PDB entry 8FEE | electron microscopy, 2.90 A resolution | chains A and E of the 10 polymer chains in the assembly

[Chain A]
Protein: Virulence factor Mce family protein
From: Mycolicibacterium smegmatis MC2 155
UniProt: A0QNR2 (A0QNR2_MYCS2); numbering as in UniProt (aligned over 1-409)
Chain sequence (409 residues; each row starts with the number of its first residue):
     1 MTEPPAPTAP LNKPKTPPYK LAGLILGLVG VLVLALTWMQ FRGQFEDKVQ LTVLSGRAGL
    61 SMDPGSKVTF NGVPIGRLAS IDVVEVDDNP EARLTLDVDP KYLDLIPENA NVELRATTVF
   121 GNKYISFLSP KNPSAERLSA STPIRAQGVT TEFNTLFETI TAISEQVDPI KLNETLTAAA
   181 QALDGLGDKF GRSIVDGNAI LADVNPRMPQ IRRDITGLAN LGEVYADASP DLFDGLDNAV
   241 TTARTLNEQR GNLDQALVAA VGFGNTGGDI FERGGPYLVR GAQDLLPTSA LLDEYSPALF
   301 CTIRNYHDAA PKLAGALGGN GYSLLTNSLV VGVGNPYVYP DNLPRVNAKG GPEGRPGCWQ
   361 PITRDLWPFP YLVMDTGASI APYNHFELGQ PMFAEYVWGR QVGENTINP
Disordered / not traced: 1-17
Disulfides: Cys301-Cys358

[Chain E]
Protein: Virulence factor Mce family protein
From: Mycolicibacterium smegmatis MC2 155
UniProt: A0QNR6 (A0QNR6_MYCS2); numbering as in UniProt (aligned over 1-390)
Chain sequence (390 residues; numbered 1 to 390; the number before each row is that of its first residue):
     1 MRLLKGFPKM RNWTRVGRRT AVLAAVALVL TSCGQWRGIA NVPLPGGPGT ESGSMTLYVQ
    61 MPETLALNAN SRVRVRDVFV GRVRKIELIN WVPTLTVDVE PGIKLPKNTL AKIGQTSLLG
   121 SQHVELNPPE DPSSELLRDG DTIPLAQSSA YPTIERTLAG ISGILTGGGI PNIEVIQTEV
   181 FNILNGRADQ IREFLNQLDT FTDELNQQRE EITRAIDSTN RLLNIVSQRN DTLDRVLTEF
   241 PPLIQHFAET RDLFADAVTA LGRLSAAADE TLSGSNANLH TNLQNLQRPL KQLGRAAPYL
   301 VGALKLILTV PFNIDNIPKA IRGDYINVSL KLDLTLSSVD NAFLSGTGVS GMLRALEQAW
   361 GRDPATMIPD VRFTPNPHDA PGGPLVERGE
Disordered / not traced: 1-32
Reported in the primary citation:
  - post-translational modification sites: Cys33 (proposed by the authors, not directly observed)

[Chain A / chain E interface]
Pairs across the interface (256; chain A residue first):
  Gly56(A) with Arg76(E)
  Arg57(A) with Arg76(E); Asp77(E), salt bridge
  Ala58(A) with Arg76(E), hydrogen bond (backbone-backbone); Asp77(E); Val78(E), hydrophobic
  Gly59(A) with Asp77(E)
  Leu60(A) with Arg74(E); Asp77(E); Gln115(E); Thr116(E); His123(E)
  Ser61(A) with Thr116(E); Ser117(E)
  Asp63(A) with Arg72(E), salt bridge
  Ile81(A) with Val78(E), hydrophobic
  Val83(A) with Val75(E); Val78(E), hydrophobic; Val80(E), hydrophobic
  Asn89(A) with Arg76(E)
  Pro90(A) with Arg76(E), hydrogen bond (backbone-side chain)
  Ala92(A) with Val78(E), hydrophobic
  Phe120(A) with Leu119(E), hydrophobic
  Glu152(A) with Asp77(E)
  Asn154(A) with Gly114(E); Gln115(E), hydrogen bond (side chain-backbone); Glu125(E); Tyr151(E)
  Phe157(A) with Leu118(E), hydrophobic; Pro152(E); Ile154(E), hydrophobic; Thr157(E), hydrogen bond (backbone-side chain)
  Glu158(A) with Lys112(E), salt bridge; Tyr151(E); Pro152(E)
  Ile160(A) with Thr157(E); Ile161(E), hydrophobic
  Thr161(A) with Pro152(E); Thr157(E), hydrogen bond
  Ser164(A) with Ile164(E)
  Val167(A) with Ile164(E), hydrophobic
  Pro169(A) with Gly163(E); Gly167(E); Gly168(E)
  Leu172(A) with Gly168(E)
  Asn173(A) with Gly167(E); Gly168(E); Gly169(E)
  Leu176(A) with Gly168(E); Gly169(E); Asn172(E); Ile173(E), hydrophobic; Ile176(E)
  Thr177(A) with Asn172(E)
  Ala179(A) with Ile176(E), hydrophobic
  Ala180(A) with Asn172(E); Ile176(E), hydrophobic
  Leu183(A) with Glu179(E)
  Asp184(A) with Val175(E); Glu179(E)
  Gly187(A) with Glu179(E), hydrogen bond (backbone-side chain); Asn182(E); Ile183(E), hydrogen bond (backbone-backbone)
  Asp188(A) with Asn182(E); Arg187(E), salt bridge
  Phe190(A) with Ile183(E), hydrophobic
  Gly191(A) with Arg187(E)
  Ile194(A) with Ile191(E), hydrophobic; Phe194(E)
  Val195(A) with Arg187(E); Gln190(E)
  Gly197(A) with Phe194(E)
  Asn198(A) with Gln190(E); Glu193(E), hydrogen bond; Phe194(E), hydrogen bond (side chain-backbone); Gln197(E)
  Leu201(A) with Phe194(E), hydrophobic; Gln197(E); Leu198(E); Phe201(E), hydrophobic
  Ala202(A) with Gln197(E)
  Asn205(A) with Gln197(E), hydrogen bond (side chain-backbone); Thr200(E); Phe201(E)
  Met208(A) with Glu204(E); Leu205(E), hydrophobic; Gln208(E)
  Ile211(A) with Gln208(E)
  Arg212(A) with Glu204(E), salt bridge; Gln207(E); Gln208(E)
  Ile215(A) with Gln208(E); Glu211(E); Ile212(E), hydrophobic
  Thr216(A) with Glu211(E), hydrogen bond; Arg214(E)
  Ala219(A) with Arg214(E); Ala215(E), hydrophobic; Ser218(E), hydrogen bond (backbone-side chain)
  Asn220(A) with Arg214(E), hydrogen bond
  Gly222(A) with Ser218(E); Leu222(E)
  Glu223(A) with Arg214(E), salt bridge; Ser218(E), hydrogen bond (backbone-side chain); Arg221(E)
  Tyr225(A) with Leu222(E), hydrophobic
  Ala226(A) with Arg221(E); Leu222(E); Ile225(E)
  Asp227(A) with Arg221(E), salt bridge
  Ser229(A) with Ile225(E)
  Pro230(A) with Arg229(E)
  Phe233(A) with Val226(E), hydrophobic; Arg229(E); Thr232(E)
  Asp234(A) with Arg229(E), salt bridge
  Leu236(A) with Thr232(E); Val236(E), hydrophobic
  Asp237(A) with Thr232(E), hydrogen bond; Arg235(E), salt bridge
  Ala239(A) with Phe240(E)
  Val240(A) with Arg235(E); Val236(E), hydrophobic; Glu239(E); Phe240(E), hydrophobic
  Thr241(A) with Arg235(E)
  Ala243(A) with Leu243(E), hydrophobic
  Arg244(A) with Glu239(E), salt bridge
  Asn247(A) with Glu239(E), hydrogen bond (side chain-backbone); Leu243(E)
  Arg250(A) with His246(E)
  Leu253(A) with Phe247(E), hydrophobic
  Asp254(A) with His246(E), salt bridge
  Leu257(A) with Ala257(E)
  Val258(A) with Leu253(E), hydrophobic
  Val261(A) with Asp256(E); Ala257(E), hydrophobic; Ala260(E)
  Phe263(A) with Leu264(E), hydrophobic
  Gly264(A) with Ala260(E); Leu264(E)
  Asn265(A) with Ala260(E)
  Gly267(A) with Leu264(E)
  Gly268(A) with Leu264(E)
  Phe271(A) with Ala267(E), hydrophobic; Ala268(E), hydrophobic
  Glu272(A) with Arg263(E), salt bridge
  Gly275(A) with Thr271(E)
  Leu278(A) with Ser275(E)
  Val279(A) with Thr271(E); Gly274(E); Ser275(E)
  Ala282(A) with Asn278(E); Asn282(E), hydrogen bond (backbone-side chain)
  Gln283(A) with Asn278(E), hydrogen bond
  Leu285(A) with Asn282(E)
  Leu286(A) with Asn278(E); Thr281(E); Asn282(E), hydrogen bond (backbone-side chain); Asn285(E)
  Ser289(A) with Asn282(E), hydrogen bond; Asn285(E)
  Ala290(A) with Asn285(E)
  Leu292(A) with Pro289(E)
  Asp293(A) with Asn285(E); Arg288(E), salt bridge; Pro289(E)
  Ser296(A) with Arg288(E); Pro289(E); Gln292(E)
  Pro297(A) with Arg288(E); Gly389(E); Glu390(E)
  Leu299(A) with Pro289(E); Gln292(E); Leu293(E)
  Phe300(A) with Gln292(E); Arg295(E); Ala296(E), hydrophobic
  Cys301(A) with Glu387(E)
  Ile303(A) with Leu293(E), hydrophobic; Ala296(E); Tyr299(E), hydrophobic; Ala303(E)
  Arg304(A) with Tyr299(E)
  Asn305(A) with Glu387(E)
  Tyr306(A) with Leu306(E), hydrophobic; Ile307(E), hydrophobic; Val310(E)
  His307(A) with Tyr299(E); Gly302(E)
  Ala310(A) with Asn313(E), hydrogen bond (backbone-side chain)
  Leu313(A) with Leu306(E), hydrophobic; Val310(E); Pro311(E)
  Ala314(A) with Asn316(E), hydrogen bond (backbone-side chain)
  Leu317(A) with Asn313(E); Asn316(E)
  Gly318(A) with Asn316(E); Lys319(E)
  Gly321(A) with Lys319(E); Arg322(E)
  Tyr322(A) with Lys319(E); Arg322(E); Asn327(E)
  Ser323(A) with Asn327(E)
  Leu324(A) with Asn327(E), hydrogen bond (backbone-backbone); Val328(E); Ser329(E), hydrogen bond (backbone-side chain)
  Leu325(A) with Ser329(E)
  Thr326(A) with Val328(E); Ser329(E), hydrogen bond (side chain-backbone); Lys331(E), hydrogen bond (backbone-backbone)
  Asn327(A) with Lys331(E)
  Ser328(A) with Leu330(E); Lys331(E), hydrogen bond (backbone-backbone); Leu332(E); Asp333(E), hydrogen bond (backbone-backbone)
  Leu329(A) with Asp333(E), hydrogen bond (backbone-side chain); Ser338(E); Ala342(E), hydrophobic
  Val330(A) with Ala342(E)
  Val331(A) with Ala342(E)
  Pro352(A) with Arg388(E), hydrogen bond (backbone-side chain)
  Glu353(A) with His378(E); Pro384(E); Arg388(E)
  Arg355(A) with Arg388(E); Glu390(E), salt bridge
  Pro356(A) with Arg388(E), hydrogen bond (backbone-side chain)
  Gly357(A) with Arg388(E)
  Cys358(A) with Val386(E); Glu387(E), hydrogen bond (backbone-backbone)
  Trp359(A) with Pro377(E), hydrophobic; Leu385(E); Val386(E), hydrophobic; Glu387(E)
  Gln360(A) with Leu385(E), hydrogen bond (backbone-backbone)
  Arg364(A) with Pro364(E), hydrogen bond (side chain-backbone); Ala365(E), hydrogen bond (side chain-backbone); Met367(E), hydrogen bond (side chain-backbone)
  Asp365(A) with Thr374(E), hydrogen bond (backbone-side chain); Pro375(E)
  Leu366(A) with Thr374(E); Pro375(E); Pro377(E), hydrophobic; Leu385(E), hydrophobic
  Trp367(A) with Ile368(E), hydrophobic; Pro369(E), hydrophobic; Val371(E), hydrophobic; Thr374(E), hydrogen bond (backbone-side chain)
  Pro368(A) with Asn376(E); Pro377(E)
  Pro370(A) with Pro377(E); His378(E)
  Asn384(A) with Gly346(E)
Interface residues without a listed pair, chain A (148 interface residues in all): Asp82, Glu85, Val119, Phe153, Thr155, Ile170, Gly185, Leu186, Arg192, Val204, Leu246, Ala260, Asp269, Glu294, Ala309, Pro361, Ile362, Phe386
Interface residues without a listed pair, chain E (137 interface residues in all): Lys104, Pro128, Thr153, Thr250, Phe254, Leu261, Leu286, Leu300, Lys305, Ala320, Phe343, Thr347, Thr366

[In short]
Chain A and chain E form an interface of 148 and 137 residues respectively, with 38 hydrogen bonds and 14 salt
bridges. Polar pairs include Arg57(A)-Asp77(E), Asp63(A)-Arg72(E) and Glu158(A)-Lys112(E). The paper reports a
modification site at Cys33(E).
Here chain A is Virulence factor Mce family protein and chain E is Virulence factor Mce family protein, both
from Mycolicibacterium smegmatis MC2 155. Entry 8FEE (Structure of Mce1 transporter from Mycobacterium
smegmatis in the absence of LucB (Map2)) was determined by electron microscopy (same publication as 8FED and
8FEF).
